Entry 8IPM (X-ray diffraction, 3.10 A resolution); this record covers chains C and D of the 3 polymer chains in the assembly.

Chain C:
Protein: Putative ribosome-binding factor A, mitochondrial
Source organism: Homo sapiens
UniProtKB: Q8N0V3 (RBFA_HUMAN); residues -7 to 26 here correspond to UniProt positions 227-260 (UniProt number = residue number + 234)
Sequence (34 residues; each row starts with the number of its first residue; numbers below 1 keep their minus sign (Thr-7 is residue -7)):
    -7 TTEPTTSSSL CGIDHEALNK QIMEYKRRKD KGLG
Disordered / not traced: -7 to 1, 23-26

Chain D:
Protein: 12S rRNA N4-methylcytidine (m4C) methyltransferase
Source organism: Homo sapiens
Notes: EC 2.1.1.-
UniProtKB: A6NJ78 (MET15_HUMAN); residues 1-338 here correspond to UniProt positions 70-407 (UniProt number = residue number + 69)
Sequence (338 residues; numbered 1 to 338; the number before each row is that of its first residue):
     1 KLHIPVMVDE VVHCLSPQKG QIFLDMTFGS GGHTKAILQK ESDIVLYALD RDPTAYALAE
    61 HLSELYPKQI RAMLGQFSQA EALLMKAGVQ PGTFDGVLMD LGCSSMQLDT PERGFSLRKD
   121 GPLDMRMDGG RYPDMPTAAD VVNALDQQAL ASILRTYGEE KHAKKIASAI VQARSIYPIT
   181 RTQQLASIVA GAFPPSAIYT RKDLLQRSTH IATKTFQALR IFVNNELNEL YTGLKTAQKF
   241 LRPGGRLVAL SFHSLEDRIV KRFLLGISMT ERFNLSVRQQ VMKTSQLGSD HENTEEVSMR
   301 RAPLMWELIH KKVLSPQDQD VQDNPRGRSA KLRAAIKL
Disordered / not traced: 1-6, 270-303, 314-329
Ligand contacts: sinefungin (SFG): Thr27, Phe28, Gly29, Ser30, Gly31, Gly32, His33, Asp50, Arg51, Asp52, Ala55, Gly75, Gln76, Phe77, Asp100, Leu101, Gly102, Cys103, Ser104, Gln107, Met127, Glu226, Glu229
Curated features (UniProtKB/Swiss-Prot):
  - binding site (S-adenosyl-L-methionine): Gly31 to His33, Asp50, Phe77, Asp100, Gln107
  - modified residue: Ser289 (Phosphoserine)
From the paper describing this entry:
  - binding site for the 19-nt RNA strand: His162, Lys165, Phe193, Pro194, Ala197, Thr200, Arg201
  - mutagenesis - H162A/K165A/F193A: abolished binding to the 19-nt RNA strand
  - mutagenesis - R258A/K261A/R262A, K311A/K312A: unchanged binding to the 19-nt RNA strand

Chain C / chain D interface:
Contacting residue pairs (17; chain C residue first):
  Cys3(C) with Leu255(D), hydrophobic
  Ile5(C) with Ser152(D); Tyr157(D)
  His7(C) with Tyr157(D), hydrogen bond; Phe222(D); Asn225(D), hydrogen bond; Asn228(D)
  Leu10(C) with Leu145(D); Ile153(D), hydrophobic; Phe222(D), hydrophobic
  Gln13(C) with Asp146(D), hydrogen bond
  Ile14(C) with Pro136(D), hydrophobic; Leu145(D), hydrophobic
  Tyr17(C) with Asp140(D); Asn143(D); Ala144(D), hydrophobic
  Lys18(C) with Asp140(D), salt bridge
Also at the interface, not in a pair above, chain C (9 interface residues in all): Met15
Also at the interface, not in a pair above, chain D (18 interface residues in all): Asp134, Val141, Ala149, Thr156, Leu227
Interface features reported in the paper:
  - pairs named by the authors: Tyr17(C)-Asn143(D), Lys18(C)-Asp140(D), Asp146(D)-Gln13(C), Phe222(D)-His7(C)
  - hot spots on chain C (mutagenesis) - C3A, H7A (10-fold), I14A: decreased binding to the 19-nt RNA strand
  - hot spots on chain C (mutagenesis) - H7A/Y17A/K18A, Y17A/K18A: abolished binding to the 19-nt RNA strand
  - hot spots on chain D (mutagenesis) - D140A/F222A, D140A/N143A/D146A: abolished binding to chain B

Overview:
9 residues of chain C and 18 residues of chain D are in contact, with 3 hydrogen bonds and 1 salt bridge.
Polar pairs include Lys18(C)-Asp140(D), His7(C)-Tyr157(D) and His7(C)-Asn225(D). The paper describes contacts
between Tyr17(C) and Asn143(D), Lys18(C) and Asp140(D) and Asp146(D) and Gln13(C) among others. The paper
reports a binding site for the 19-nt RNA strand at His162(D), Lys165(D) and Phe193(D) among others; C3A, H7A
and I14A of chain C reduce binding to the 19-nt RNA strand; 10 substitutions were tested in all.
Chain C is Putative ribosome-binding factor A, mitochondrial and chain D is 12S rRNA N4-methylcytidine (m4C)
methyltransferase, both from Homo sapiens; the structure, The structure of human mitochondrial
methyltransferase METTL15 with h44_RNA, RBFA and SAM, was determined by X-ray diffraction (same publication as
8IPI, 8IPK and 8IPL).
